8VSU - chains A and C of the 3 polymer chains in the assembly; structure by electron microscopy, 2.86 A resolution.

Chain A:
Name: Calcium-binding protein 39
Organism: Homo sapiens
Reference sequence: Q9Y376 (CAB39_HUMAN); residue numbers follow UniProt; this construct covers 1-341
Sequence (362 residues; row label = number of the first residue in the row):
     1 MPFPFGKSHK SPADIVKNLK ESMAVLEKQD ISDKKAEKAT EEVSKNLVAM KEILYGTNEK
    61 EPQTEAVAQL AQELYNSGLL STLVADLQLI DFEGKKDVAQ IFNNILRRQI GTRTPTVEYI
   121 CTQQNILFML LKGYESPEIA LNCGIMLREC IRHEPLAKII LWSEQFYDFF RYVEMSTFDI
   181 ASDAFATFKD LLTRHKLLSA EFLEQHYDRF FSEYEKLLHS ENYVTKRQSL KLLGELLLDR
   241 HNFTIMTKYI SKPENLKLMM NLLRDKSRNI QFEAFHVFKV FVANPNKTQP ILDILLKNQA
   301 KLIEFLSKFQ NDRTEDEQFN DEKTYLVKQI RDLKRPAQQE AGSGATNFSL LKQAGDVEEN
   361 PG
Unresolved in the structure: 1-8, 337-362
Sequence notes: expression tag (342-362)
Curated features (UniProtKB/Swiss-Prot):
  - mutagenesis: Arg240 (R240A: Abolishes activation of STK11/LKB1; when associated with A-243), Phe243 (F243A: Abolishes activation of STK11/LKB1; when associated with A-240)

Chain C:
Name: Serine/threonine-protein kinase STK11
Organism: Homo sapiens
Notes: EC 2.7.11.1
Reference sequence: Q15831 (STK11_HUMAN); residues 1-433 here = UniProt positions 1-433
Sequence (449 residues; numbered -15 to 433; the number before each row is that of its first residue; numbers below 1 keep their minus sign (Pro-15 is residue -15)):
   -15 PDYKDDDDKE NLYFQGMEVV DPQQLGMFTE GELMSVGMDT FIHRIDSTEV IYQPRRKRAK
    45 LIGKYLMGDL LGEGSYGKVK EVLDSETLCR RAVKILKKKK LRRIPNGEAN VKKEIQLLRR
   105 LRHKNVIQLV DVLYNEEKQK MYMVMEYCVC GMQEMLDSVP EKRFPVCQAH GYFCQLIDGL
   165 EYLHSQGIVH KDIKPGNLLL TTGGTLKISD LGVAEALHPF AADDTCRTSQ GSPAFQPPEI
   225 ANGLDTFSGF KVDIWSAGVT LYNITTGLYP FEGDNIYKLF ENIGKGSYAI PGDCGPPLSD
   285 LLKGMLEYEP AKRFSIRQIR QHSWFRKKHP PAEAPVPIPP SPDTKDRWRS MTVVPYLEDL
   345 HGADEDEDLF DIEDDIIYTQ DFTVPGQVPE EEASHNGQRR GLPKAVCMNG TEAAQLSTKS
   405 RAEGRAPNPA RKACSASSKI RRLSACKQQ
Unresolved in the structure: -15 to 40, 348-433
Sequence notes: expression tag (-15 to 0)
Curated features (UniProtKB/Swiss-Prot):
  - active site: Asp176 (Proton acceptor)
  - binding site (ATP): Leu55 to Val63, Lys78
  - modified residue: Ser31 (Phosphoserine), Lys44 (N6-acetyllysine), Lys48 (N6-acetyllysine), Lys96 (N6-acetyllysine), Lys97 (N6-acetyllysine), Thr189 (Phosphothreonine), Lys296 (N6-acetyllysine), Lys311 (N6-acetyllysine), Ser325 (Phosphoserine), Thr336 (Phosphothreonine), Thr363 (Phosphothreonine), Ser401 (Phosphoserine), Lys416 (N6-acetyllysine), Lys423 (N6-acetyllysine), Ser428 (Phosphoserine), Cys430 (Cysteine methyl ester), Lys431 (N6-acetyllysine)
  - lipidation: Cys418 (S-palmitoyl cysteine), Cys430 (S-farnesyl cysteine)
  - natural variant: Glu14 (E14K: In cervical cancer), Glu16 (E16G: In PJS), Tyr49 (Y49D: In melanoma), Leu50 to Asp53 (deletion: In PJS), Val66 (V66M: In cervical carcinoma), Leu67 (L67P: In PJS), Arg86 (R86G: In sporadic cancer), Arg87 (R87K: In a metastatic melanoma sample), Gln123 (Q123R: In sporadic cancer), Gly135 (G135R: In melanoma), Phe157 (F157S: In sporadic cancer), Leu160 (L160P: In cervical cancer), 34 further natural variant entries in UniProt
  - mutagenesis: Lys44 (K44R: No effect on kinase activity), Lys48 (K48Q: No effect on basal nucleocytoplasmic localization, but fails to translocate to the cytoplasm when coexpressed with SIRT1 ...), Arg74 (R74A: Impaired formation of a heterotrimeric complex with STRADA and CAB39; when associated with A-204), Lys78 (K78I: Loss of kinase activity, leading to greatly reduced autophosphorylation; K78M: Loss of kinase activity, leading to reduced autophosphorylation and acting as a dominant-negative mutant), Lys96 (K96R: No effect on kinase activity), Lys97 (K97R: No effect on kinase activity), Thr189 (T189A: Reduced phosphorylation), Asp194 (D194A: Loss of kinase activity), Phe204 (F204A: No effect. Impaired formation of a heterotrimeric complex with STRADA and CAB39; when associated with A-74), Ser428 (S428A/E: No effect on kinase activity)
Reported in the primary citation:
  - conformationally variable residues (order/disorder transition): Lys311 to Ala347

Interface between chain A and chain C:
Residue-residue contacts (29; chain A residue first):
  Gln109(A) - Arg310(C)  hydrogen bond (side chain-backbone)
  Gln109(A) - Lys312(C)
  Thr112(A) - Ser307(C)
  Thr112(A) - Arg310(C)
  Thr112(A) - Lys311(C)
  Glu154(A) - Arg301(C)  salt bridge
  Lys196(A) - Glu165(C)
  Leu197(A) - Arg301(C)
  Leu238(A) - Ser169(C)
  Asp239(A) - Ser169(C)
  Arg240(A) - His168(C)
  Arg240(A) - Ser169(C)  hydrogen bond (backbone-backbone)
  Arg240(A) - Gly171(C)
  Arg240(A) - Leu201(C)
  Arg240(A) - His202(C)
  Arg240(A) - Ala205(C)  hydrogen bond (side chain-backbone)
  Arg240(A) - Ala206(C)
  Arg240(A) - Asp207(C)
  His241(A) - Ser169(C)
  Phe243(A) - Pro203(C)
  Phe243(A) - Phe204(C)
  Met246(A) - Phe204(C)  hydrophobic
  Ile250(A) - Phe204(C)  hydrophobic
  Val280(A) - Phe204(C)
  Ala283(A) - Phe204(C)
  Asn284(A) - Phe204(C)
  Pro285(A) - Phe204(C)
  Glu317(A) - Lys96(C)  salt bridge
  Gln318(A) - Gln100(C)
Other interface residues (no listed pair), chain A (20 interface residues in all): Arg107, Gly111
Other interface residues (no listed pair), chain C (20 interface residues in all): Arg104, Phe234

Overview:
Chain A and chain C each contribute 20 residues to their interface; the contacts include 3 hydrogen bonds and
2 salt bridges. Polar contacts include Glu154(A)-Arg301(C), Glu317(A)-Lys96(C) and Gln109(A)-Arg310(C). From
UniProt: 2 mutagenesis sites on chain A; active-site residue Asp176(C), 10 ATP-binding residues and 10
mutagenesis sites on chain C. From the paper: conformational variability at Lys311(C).
Chain A is Calcium-binding protein 39 and chain C is Serine/threonine-protein kinase STK11, both from Homo
sapiens; the structure, Cryo-EM structure of LKB1-STRADalpha-MO25alpha heterocomplex, was determined by
electron microscopy.
